PDB entry 5UI8 | X-ray diffraction, 3.76 A resolution | chains G and M of the 6 polymer chains in the assembly

[Chain G]
Protein: DNA-directed RNA polymerase subunit alpha
From: Escherichia coli O157:H7
Notes: EC 2.7.7.6
Reference sequence: P0A7Z6 (RPOA_ECO57); residues 1-329 here = UniProt positions 1-329
Chain sequence (329 residues; numbered 1 to 329; the number before each row is that of its first residue):
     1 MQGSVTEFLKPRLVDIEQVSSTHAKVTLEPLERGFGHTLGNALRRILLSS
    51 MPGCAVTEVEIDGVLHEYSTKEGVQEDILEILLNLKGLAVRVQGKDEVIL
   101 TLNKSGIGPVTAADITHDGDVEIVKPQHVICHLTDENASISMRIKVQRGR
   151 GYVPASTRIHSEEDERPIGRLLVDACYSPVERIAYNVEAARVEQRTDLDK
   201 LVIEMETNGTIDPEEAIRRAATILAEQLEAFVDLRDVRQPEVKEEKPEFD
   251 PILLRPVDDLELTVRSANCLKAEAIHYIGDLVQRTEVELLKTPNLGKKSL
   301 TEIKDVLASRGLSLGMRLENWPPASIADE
Disordered / not traced: 1-5, 235-247, 328-329

[Chain M]
Protein: RNA polymerase sigma-54 factor
From: Klebsiella pneumoniae
Reference sequence: A0A0J4U551 (A0A0J4U551_KLEPN); residues 1-477 here = UniProt positions 1-477
Chain sequence (477 residues; numbered 1 to 477; the number before each row is that of its first residue):
     1 MKQGLQLRLSQQLAMTPQLQQAIRLLQLSTLELQQELQQALESNPLLEQT
    51 DLHDEVEAKEVEDRESLDTVDALEQKEMPDELPLDASWDEIYTAGTPSGN
   101 GVDYQDDELPVYQGETTQTLQDYLMWQVELTPFTDTDRAIATSIVDAVDD
   151 TGYLTIQIEDIVDSIGDDEIGLEEVEAVLKRIQRFDPVGVAAKDLRDCLL
   201 IQLSQFAKETPWLEEARLIISDHLDLLANHDFRTLMRVTRLKEEVLKEAV
   251 NLIQSLDPRPGQSIHTSEPEYVIPDVLVRKVSGRWTVELNADSIPRLKIN
   301 QQYAAMGNSARNDADGQFIRSNLQEARWLIKSLESRNDTLLRVSRCIVEQ
   351 QQAFFEQGEEYMKPMVLADIAQAVEMHESTISRVTTQKYLHSPRGIFELK
   401 YFFSSHVNTEGGGEASSTAIRALVKKLIAAENPAKPLSDSKLTSMLSEQG
   451 IMVARRTVAKYRESLSIPPSNQRKQLV
Disordered / not traced: 1-19, 56-111, 231-232, 307-313, 406-415, 475-477
What the authors report for this chain:
  - contacts within the chain: Asp-275/Arg-336, Leu-26/Lys-388 (backbone contact)

[Interface between chain G and chain M]
Residue-residue contacts - 10 pairs, chain G then chain M:
  Thr-301(G) / Glu-174(M)
  Lys-304(G) / Asp-137(M)  salt bridge
  Lys-304(G) / Glu-174(M)  salt bridge
  Asp-305(G) / Glu-176(M)
  Asp-305(G) / Ala-177(M)
  Asp-305(G) / Lys-180(M)  salt bridge
  Ala-308(G) / Ala-177(M)
  Ser-309(G) / Arg-184(M)  hydrogen bond (backbone-side chain)
  Gly-311(G) / Gln-205(M)
  Leu-312(G) / Arg-181(M)  hydrogen bond (backbone-side chain)
Also at the interface, not in a pair above, chain G (11 interface residues in all): Glu-286, Arg-310, Ser-313, Met-316
Also at the interface, not in a pair above, chain M (11 interface residues in all): Pro-132, Thr-134, Glu-173

[Overview]
The chain G/chain M interface involves 11 residues from each chain; the contacts include 2 hydrogen bonds and
3 salt bridges. Polar contacts include Lys-304(G)/Asp-137(M), Lys-304(G)/Glu-174(M) and Asp-305(G)/Lys-180(M).
From the paper: contacts within the chain involving Asp-275(M), Arg-336(M) and Lys-388(M) among others.
Chain G is DNA-directed RNA polymerase subunit alpha (Escherichia coli O157:H7) and chain M is RNA polymerase
sigma-54 factor (Klebsiella pneumoniae); the structure, structure of sigmaN-holoenzyme, was determined by
X-ray diffraction, deposited together with 5UI5.
